Entry 2UU8 (X-ray diffraction, 0.94 A resolution); this record covers chain A.

# Chain A
Name: Concanavalin
From: Canavalia ensiformis
UniProt: P02866 (CONA_CANEN); the construct has insertions or renumbered stretches relative to UniProt, so the offset changes along the chain: 1-118 = UniProt 164-281; 119-237 = UniProt 30-148
Sequence (237 residues; numbered 1 to 237; the number before each row is that of its first residue):
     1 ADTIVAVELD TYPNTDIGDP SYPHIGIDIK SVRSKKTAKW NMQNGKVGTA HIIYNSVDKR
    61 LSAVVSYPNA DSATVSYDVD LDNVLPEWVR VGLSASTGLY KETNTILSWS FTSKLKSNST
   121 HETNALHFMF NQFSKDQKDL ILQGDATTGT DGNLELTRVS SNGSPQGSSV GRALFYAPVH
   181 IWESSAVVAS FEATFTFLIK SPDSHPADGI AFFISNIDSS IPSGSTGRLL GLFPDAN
Metal / ion sites: Ni2+: Glu8, Asp10, Asp19, His24; Ca2+: Asp10, Tyr12, Asn14, Asp19
From the paper describing this entry:
  - contacts within the chain: Glu8-Asp28 (hydrogen bond), Tyr22-His24 (backbone contact)

# Summary
Glu8, Asp10, Asp19 and His24 coordinate Ni2+. Asp10, Tyr12, Asn14 and Asp19 coordinate Ca2+. From the paper:
contacts within the chain involving Glu8, Asp28 and Tyr22 among others.
Chain A is Concanavalin (Canavalia ensiformis); the structure, X-ray structure of Ni, Ca concanavalin A at
Ultra-high resolution (0. 94A), was determined by X-ray diffraction (same publication as 2UUF, 2UUJ and 2UUK).
